Entry 8T6J (electron microscopy, 3.50 A resolution); this record covers chains B and A.

[Chain B (and A)]
Protein: Metabotropic glutamate receptor 5
From: Homo sapiens
Notes: chain A of this document is another copy of the same molecule, construct and numbering; everything in this record applies to it too
Reference sequence: P41594 (GRM5_HUMAN); residue numbers follow UniProt; this construct covers 20-876
Sequence (881 residues; numbered -4 to 876; the number before each row is that of its first residue; numbers below 1 keep their minus sign (Met-4 is residue -4)):
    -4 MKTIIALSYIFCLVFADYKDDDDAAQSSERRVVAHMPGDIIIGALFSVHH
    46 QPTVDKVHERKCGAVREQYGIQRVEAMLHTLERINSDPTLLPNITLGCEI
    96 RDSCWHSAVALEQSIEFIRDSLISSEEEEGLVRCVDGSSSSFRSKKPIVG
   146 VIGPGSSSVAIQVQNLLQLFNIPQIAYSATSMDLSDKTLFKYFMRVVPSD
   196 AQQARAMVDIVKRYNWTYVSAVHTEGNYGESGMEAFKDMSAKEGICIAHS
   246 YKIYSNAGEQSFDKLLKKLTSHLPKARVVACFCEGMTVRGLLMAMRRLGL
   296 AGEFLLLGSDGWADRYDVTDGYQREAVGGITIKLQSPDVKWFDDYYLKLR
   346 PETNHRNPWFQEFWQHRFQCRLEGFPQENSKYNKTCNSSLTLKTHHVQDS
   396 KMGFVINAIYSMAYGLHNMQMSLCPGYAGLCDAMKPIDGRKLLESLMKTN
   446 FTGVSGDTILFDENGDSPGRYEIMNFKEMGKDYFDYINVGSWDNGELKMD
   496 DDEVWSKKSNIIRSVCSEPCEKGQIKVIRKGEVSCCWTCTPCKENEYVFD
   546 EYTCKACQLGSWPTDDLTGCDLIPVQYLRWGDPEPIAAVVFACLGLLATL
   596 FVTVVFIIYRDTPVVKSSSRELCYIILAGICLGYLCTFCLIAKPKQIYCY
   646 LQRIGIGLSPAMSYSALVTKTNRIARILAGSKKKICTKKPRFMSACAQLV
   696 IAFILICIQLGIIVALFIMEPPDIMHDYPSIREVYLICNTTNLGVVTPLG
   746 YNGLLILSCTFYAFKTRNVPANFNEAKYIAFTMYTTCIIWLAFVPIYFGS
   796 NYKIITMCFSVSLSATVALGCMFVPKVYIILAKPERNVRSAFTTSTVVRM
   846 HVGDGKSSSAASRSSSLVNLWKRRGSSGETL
Not modelled in the structure: -4 to 25, 118-139, 674-686, 828-876
Disulfides: Cys57-Cys99, Cys365-Cys381, Cys419-Cys426, Cys511-Cys531, Cys515-Cys534, Cys537-Cys549, Cys552-Cys565, Cys644-Cys733
Differences from the reference sequence: initiating methionine (-4); expression tag (-3 to 19)
Residues lining bound ligands: YKU (3-cyano-N-(1,3-diphenyl-1H-pyrazol-5-yl)benzamide): Gly624, Ile625, Ser654, Pro655, Tyr659, Leu744, Asn747, Gly748, Ile751, Leu752, Trp785, Phe788, Ser805, Val806, Ser809, Ala810, Ala813
Curated features (UniProtKB/Swiss-Prot):
  - binding site (L-glutamate): Tyr64, Ser152, Ser173 to Thr175, Tyr223, Asp305, Lys396
  - modified residue: Ser861 (Phosphoserine), Arg869 (Omega-N-methylarginine)
  - glycosylation (N-linked (GlcNAc...) asparagine): Asn88, Asn210, Asn378, Asn382, Asn445, Asn734
  - mutagenesis: Ser613 (S613A/K: Increased constitutive signaling activity), Ser614 (S614D: Decreased constitutive signaling activity), Lys665 (K665A: Increased constitutive signaling activity), Glu770 (E770A: Increased constitutive signaling activity)
What the authors report for this chain:
  - binding site for YKU: Tyr659, Trp785, Phe788
  - conformationally variable residues (side-chain flip): Asn747, Trp785

[How chain B and chain A interact]
Residue-residue contacts (13; chain B residue first):
  Leu106(B) with Phe165(A), hydrophobic
  Glu107(B) with Leu117(A)
  Ile110(B) with Ile110(A), hydrophobic; Ile113(A), hydrophobic; Phe165(A), hydrophobic
  Ile113(B) with Ile110(A), hydrophobic
  Arg114(B) with Arg114(A)
  Leu117(B) with Glu107(A)
  Gln157(B) with Leu164(A)
  Leu161(B) with Leu161(A), hydrophobic
  Leu164(B) with Gln157(A)
  Phe165(B) with Leu106(A), hydrophobic; Ile110(A), hydrophobic
Other interface residues (no listed pair), chain B (11 interface residues in all): Asn160
Other interface residues (no listed pair), chain A (11 interface residues in all): Asn160

[Summary]
The chain B/chain A interface involves 11 residues from each chain. Bound to chain B: compound YKU. From
UniProt: 8 L-glutamate-binding residues and 4 mutagenesis sites on chain B. The paper reports a binding site
for YKU at Tyr659(B), Trp785(B) and Phe788(B); conformational variability at Asn747(B) and Trp785(B).
Both chains are Metabotropic glutamate receptor 5 (Homo sapiens). Entry 8T6J (CDPPB-bound inactive mGlu5) was
determined by electron microscopy, deposited together with 8T7H, 8T8M and 8TAO.
